4OEE - chain A; structure by X-ray diffraction, 1.50 A resolution.

[Chain A]
Name: Fibroblast growth factor 2
From: Homo sapiens
UniProt: P09038 (FGF2_HUMAN); residues -8 to 146 here correspond to UniProt positions 134-288 (UniProt number = residue number + 142)
Chain sequence (155 residues; numbered -8 to 146; the number before each row is that of its first residue; numbers below 1 keep their minus sign (Met-8 is residue -8)):
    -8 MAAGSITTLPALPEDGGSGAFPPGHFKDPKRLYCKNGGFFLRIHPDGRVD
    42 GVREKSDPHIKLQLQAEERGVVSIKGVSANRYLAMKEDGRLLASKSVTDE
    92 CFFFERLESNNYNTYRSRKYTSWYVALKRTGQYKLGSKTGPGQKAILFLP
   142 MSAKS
Unresolved in the structure: -8 to 11, 144-146
Differences from the reference sequence: engineered mutation Ser69 (Cys211 in P09038), Ser87 (Cys229 in P09038)
UniProt features mapped onto this chain:
  - region: Lys119 to Lys135 (Heparin-binding)
  - motif (Cell attachment site): Asp37 to Arg39, Asp79 to Arg81
  - binding site (heparin): Asn27
  - site (Important for interaction with integrin): Lys119, Arg120, Lys125
  - modified residue: Tyr73 (Phosphotyrosine)
  - cross-link: Lys86 (Glycyl lysine isopeptide (Lys-Gly) (interchain with G-Cter in SUMO1))

[Summary]
Curated annotation (UniProt) lists heparin-binding residue Asn27.
Chain A is Fibroblast growth factor 2 (Homo sapiens); the structure, Crystal Structure Analysis of
FGF2-Disaccharide (S3I2) complex, was determined by X-ray diffraction, deposited together with 4OEF and 4OEG.
